PDB entry 1SI0 | X-ray diffraction, 1.35 A resolution | chain A

# Chain A
Molecule: iron binding protein FbpA
Organism: Mannheimia haemolytica
UniProt: Q9Z4N6 (Q9Z4N6_PASHA); residues 1-320 here correspond to UniProt positions 23-342 (UniProt number = residue number + 22)
Amino-acid sequence (320 residues; each row starts with the number of its first residue):
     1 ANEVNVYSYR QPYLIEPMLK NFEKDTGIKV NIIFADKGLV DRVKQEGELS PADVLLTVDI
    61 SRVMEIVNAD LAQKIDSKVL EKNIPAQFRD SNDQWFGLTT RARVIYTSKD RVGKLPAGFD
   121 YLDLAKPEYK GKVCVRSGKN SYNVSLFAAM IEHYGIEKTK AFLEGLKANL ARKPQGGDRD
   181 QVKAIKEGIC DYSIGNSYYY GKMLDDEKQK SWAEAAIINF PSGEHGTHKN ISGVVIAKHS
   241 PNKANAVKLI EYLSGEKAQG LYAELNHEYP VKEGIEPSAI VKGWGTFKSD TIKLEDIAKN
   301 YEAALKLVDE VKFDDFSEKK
Disordered / not traced: 317-320
Disulfides: Cys-134/Cys-190
Metal / ion sites: Fe ion: Tyr-142, Tyr-198, Tyr-199 (together with carbonate ion)
Residues lining bound ligands: carbonate ion (CO3): Arg-10, Gln-11, Leu-14, Val-58, Arg-101, Tyr-142, Tyr-198, Tyr-199
Reported in the primary citation:
  - Fe ion coordination: Tyr-142, Tyr-198, Tyr-199
  - binding site for carbonate ion: Arg-10, Gln-11, Arg-101
  - contacts within the chain: Gln-11/Tyr-199 (hydrogen bond)
  - conformationally variable residues (order/disorder transition, side-chain flip): Gln-11, Asp-36 to Leu-39

# Summary
Ligands of chain A: carbonate ion. The Fe ion site is built by Tyr-142, Tyr-198 and Tyr-199. From the paper: a
binding site for carbonate ion at Arg-10, Gln-11 and Arg-101; Fe ion coordination by Tyr-142, Tyr-198 and
Tyr-199.
Chain A is iron binding protein FbpA (Mannheimia haemolytica); the structure, Crystal Structure of Mannheimia
haemolytica Ferric iron-Binding Protein A in a closed conformation, was determined by X-ray diffraction (same
publication as 1SI1).
